PDB entry 9B3A | electron microscopy, 3.20 A resolution | chains A and B of the 30 polymer chains in the assembly

# Chain A
Protein: Microtubule-associated protein tau
UniProt: P10636 (TAU_HUMAN); residues 295-313 here correspond to UniProt positions 612-630 (UniProt number = residue number + 317)
Chain sequence (22 residues; each row starts with the number of its first residue):
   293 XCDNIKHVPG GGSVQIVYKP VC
Differences from the reference sequence: expression tag (293-294, 314)
Modified / non-standard residues: ACE (acetyl group) at position 293
Glycans and other covalent adducts: 1,3-dimethylbenzene (8VH) linked to Cys294, Cys314
Ligand contacts: 1,3-dimethylbenzene (8VH): Ile297, Val309, Pro312
Swiss-Prot annotation at these positions:
  - site (Not glycated): Lys298, Lys311
  - modified residue: Lys298 (N6-acetyllysine), Ser305 (Phosphoserine), Lys311 (N6,N6-dimethyllysine)
  - cross-link (Glycyl lysine isopeptide (Lys-Gly)): Lys298 (interchain with G-Cter in ubiquitin), Lys311 (interchain with G-Cter in ubiquitin)

# Chain B
Protein: Ser-val-gln-ile-val-tyr-lys
Chain sequence (7 residues; numbered 305 to 311; the number before each row is that of its first residue):
   305 SVQIVYK

# Chain A / chain B interface
Residue-residue contacts - 5 pairs, chain A then chain B:
  Gly304(A) - Tyr310(B)  hydrogen bond (backbone-side chain)
  Val306(A) - Ile308(B)  hydrophobic
  Ile308(A) - Val306(B)  hydrophobic
  Tyr310(A) - Ser305(B)
  Tyr310(A) - Val306(B)  hydrophobic

# In short
Chain A and chain B each contribute 4 residues to their interface; the contacts include 1 hydrogen bond. The
hydrogen-bonded pair is Gly304(A)-Tyr310(B). Covalently linked 1,3-dimethylbenzene: at Cys294(A).
Chain A is Microtubule-associated protein tau and chain B is Ser-val-gln-ile-val-tyr-lys; the structure,
filament of type 1 KD-mxyl miniature tau macrocycle derived from 4R tauopathic fold, was determined by
electron microscopy (same publication as 9DME).
